3KVV - chains D and E of the 6 polymer chains in the assembly; structure by X-ray diffraction, 1.80 A resolution.

Chain D (and E):
Name: Uridine phosphorylase
Source organism: Escherichia coli
Notes: EC 2.4.2.3; chain E of this document is another copy of the same molecule, construct and numbering; everything in this record applies to it too
UniProt: P12758 (UDP_ECOLI); residue numbers follow UniProt; this construct covers 1-253
Chain sequence (253 residues; numbered 1 to 253; the number before each row is that of its first residue):
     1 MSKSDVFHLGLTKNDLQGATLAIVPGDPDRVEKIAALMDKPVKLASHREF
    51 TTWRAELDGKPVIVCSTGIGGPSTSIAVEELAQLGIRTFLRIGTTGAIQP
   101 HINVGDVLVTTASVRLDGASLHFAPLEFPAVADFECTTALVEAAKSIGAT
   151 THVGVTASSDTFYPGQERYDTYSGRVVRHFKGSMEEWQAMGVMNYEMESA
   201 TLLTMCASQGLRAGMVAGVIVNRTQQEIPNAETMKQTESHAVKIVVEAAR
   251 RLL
Unresolved in the structure: 1-3, 226-235 (chain E: 1-2, 226-229)
Ligand contacts:
  - 1,4-anhydro-D-erythro-pent-1-enitol (R2B), molecule 1: Phe7, His8, Arg48
  - 1,4-anhydro-D-erythro-pent-1-enitol (R2B), molecule 2: Ile69, Arg91, Thr94, Phe162, Glu196, Met197, Glu198
  - 5-fluorouracil (URF): Thr94, Thr95, Gly96, Phe162, Gln166, Arg168, Tyr195, Glu196, Met197, Ile220, Val221
Swiss-Prot annotation at these positions:
  - mutagenesis: Asp5 (D5A/E/N: No change in activity)
Reported in the primary citation:
  - binding site for sulfate ion: Gly26, Arg30, Arg48, Arg91, Thr94
  - binding site for 1,4-anhydro-D-erythro-pent-1-enitol: His8, Glu198
  - binding site for 5-fluorouracil: Phe162, Gln166, Arg168, Ile220, Val221, Arg223
  - catalytic residues: Arg168 (proposed by the authors, not directly observed)

Chain D / chain E interface:
Pairs across the interface (49):
  Thr111(D) - Val131(E)
  Ala112(D) - Pro129(E)  hydrophobic
  Ala112(D) - Val131(E)  hydrophobic
  Ser113(D) - Glu127(E)
  Ser113(D) - Pro129(E)
  Val114(D) - Glu127(E)
  Val114(D) - Phe128(E)  hydrophobic
  Val114(D) - Pro129(E)
  Arg115(D) - Glu127(E)  hydrogen bond (backbone-backbone)
  Leu116(D) - Glu127(E)
  Phe123(D) - Met190(E)
  Ala124(D) - Met190(E)  hydrophobic
  Pro125(D) - Trp187(E)  hydrophobic
  Pro125(D) - Met190(E)
  Leu126(D) - Leu126(E)
  Leu126(D) - Glu127(E)
  Glu127(D) - Ser113(E)
  Glu127(D) - Val114(E)
  Glu127(D) - Arg115(E)  hydrogen bond (backbone-backbone)
  Glu127(D) - Leu116(E)
  Glu127(D) - Leu126(E)
  Glu127(D) - Trp187(E)
  Phe128(D) - Val114(E)  hydrophobic
  Phe128(D) - Val192(E)  hydrophobic
  Pro129(D) - Ala112(E)  hydrophobic
  Pro129(D) - Ser113(E)
  Pro129(D) - Val114(E)
  Val131(D) - Thr111(E)
  Val131(D) - Ala112(E)  hydrophobic
  Val131(D) - Val155(E)  hydrophobic
  Phe134(D) - Thr137(E)
  Phe134(D) - Thr138(E)
  Thr137(D) - Phe134(E)
  Thr138(D) - Phe134(E)
  Val141(D) - Phe134(E)  hydrophobic
  Val153(D) - Phe134(E)  hydrophobic
  Val155(D) - Val131(E)  hydrophobic
  Trp187(D) - Pro125(E)  hydrophobic
  Trp187(D) - Glu127(E)
  Ala189(D) - Ser208(E)
  Met190(D) - Phe123(E)
  Met190(D) - Ala124(E)  hydrophobic
  Met190(D) - Pro125(E)
  Met190(D) - Ala207(E)
  Met190(D) - Ser208(E)
  Val192(D) - Phe128(E)  hydrophobic
  Ala207(D) - Met190(E)
  Ser208(D) - Ala189(E)
  Ser208(D) - Met190(E)
Other interface residues (no listed pair), chain D (27 interface residues in all): Ala130
Other interface residues (no listed pair), chain E (28 interface residues in all): Val141, Val153, His179, Gln209

Overview:
The interface between chain D and chain E involves 27 residues on one side and 28 on the other, with 2
hydrogen bonds. The hydrogen-bonded pair Arg115(D)-Glu127(E) is a backbone contact. Chain D binds
1,4-anhydro-D-erythro-pent-1-enitol and 5-fluorouracil. The paper reports the catalytic residue Arg168(D); a
binding site for 5-fluorouracil at Phe162(D), Gln166(D) and Arg168(D) among others.
Chain D and chain E are both Uridine phosphorylase (Escherichia coli); the structure, Trapping of an
oxocarbenium ion intermediate in UP crystals, was determined by X-ray diffraction (same publication as 3KU4,
3KUK, 3KVR and 3KVY).
